Entry 3I1Y (X-ray diffraction, 2.47 A resolution); this record covers chain A.

[Chain A]
Molecule: Epoxide hydrolase 2
Source organism: Homo sapiens
Notes: EC 3.3.2.10
UniProtKB: P34913 (HYES_HUMAN); numbering as in UniProt (aligned over 1-555)
Chain sequence (555 residues; each row starts with the number of its first residue):
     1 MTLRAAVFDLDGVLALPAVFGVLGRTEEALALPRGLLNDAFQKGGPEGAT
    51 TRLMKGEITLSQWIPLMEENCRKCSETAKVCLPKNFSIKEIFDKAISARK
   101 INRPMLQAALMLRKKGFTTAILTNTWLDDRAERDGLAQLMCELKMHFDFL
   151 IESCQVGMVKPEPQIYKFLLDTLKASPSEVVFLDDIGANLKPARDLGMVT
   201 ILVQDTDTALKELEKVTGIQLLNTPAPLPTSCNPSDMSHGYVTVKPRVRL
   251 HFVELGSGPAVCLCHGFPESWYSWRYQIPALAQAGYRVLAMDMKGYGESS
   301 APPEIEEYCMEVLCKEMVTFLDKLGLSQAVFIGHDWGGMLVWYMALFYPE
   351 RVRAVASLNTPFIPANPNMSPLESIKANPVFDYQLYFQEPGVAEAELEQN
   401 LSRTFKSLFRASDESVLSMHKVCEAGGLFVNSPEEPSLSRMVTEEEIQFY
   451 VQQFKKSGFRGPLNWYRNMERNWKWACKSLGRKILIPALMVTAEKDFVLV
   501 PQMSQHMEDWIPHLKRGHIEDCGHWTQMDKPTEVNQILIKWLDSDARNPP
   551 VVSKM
Unresolved in the structure: 1-3, 549-555
UniProt features mapped onto this chain:
  - motif: S553 to M555 (Microbody targeting signal)
  - active site: D335 (Nucleophile), Y466 (Proton donor), H524 (Proton acceptor)
  - binding site (Mg(2+)): D9, D11, D185
  - binding site (phosphate): T123, N124
  - binding site (substrate): Y383
  - modified residue: K43 (N6-acetyllysine), K55 (N6-succinyllysine), K191 (N6-acetyllysine), K215 (N6-acetyllysine), S370 (Phosphoserine), K421 (N6-succinyllysine), K455 (N6-succinyllysine), K554 (N6-succinyllysine)
  - lipidation: C522 (S-(15-deoxy-Delta12,14-prostaglandin J2-9-yl)cysteine)
  - natural variant: K55 (K55R: Decreased phosphatase activity), R103 (R103C: Decreased phosphatase activity), C154 (C154Y: Decreased phosphatase activity), R287 (R287Q: No effect on phosphatase activity), E470 (E470G: No effect on phosphatase activity and epoxyde hydrolase activity)
  - mutagenesis: D9 (D9A: Loss of phosphatase activity), C522 (C522S: Loss of S-(15-deoxy-Delta12,14-prostaglandin J2-9-yl)cysteine-induced inhibition of epoxide hydrolase activity)
Ligand contacts: N-(3,3-diphenylpropyl)pyridine-3-carboxamide (33N): F267, P268, D335, W336, M339, T360, Y383, Q384, F387, L408, M419, L428, Y466, D496, V498, L499, H524, W525

[In short]
Chain A binds N-(3,3-diphenylpropyl)pyridine-3-carboxamide. Curated annotation (UniProt) lists 3 active-site
residues, 3 Mg2+-binding residues, phosphate-binding residues T123 and N124 and substrate-binding residue
Y383.
Chain A is Epoxide hydrolase 2 (Homo sapiens); the structure, Crystal Structure of soluble epoxide Hydrolase,
was determined by X-ray diffraction (same publication as 3I28).
